6MS2 - chain A; structure by X-ray diffraction, 2.49 A resolution.

# Chain A
Molecule: Glycoside Hydrolase Family 43
Source organism: Bacillus licheniformis (strain ATCC 14580 / DSM 13 / JCM 2505 / NBRC 12200 / NCIMB 9375 / NRRL NRS-1264 / Gibson 46)
Reference sequence: Q65MB6 (Q65MB6_BACLD); numbering as in UniProt (aligned over 1-515)
Amino-acid sequence (538 residues; numbered -22 to 515; the number before each row is that of its first residue; numbers below 1 keep their minus sign (Met-22 is residue -22)):
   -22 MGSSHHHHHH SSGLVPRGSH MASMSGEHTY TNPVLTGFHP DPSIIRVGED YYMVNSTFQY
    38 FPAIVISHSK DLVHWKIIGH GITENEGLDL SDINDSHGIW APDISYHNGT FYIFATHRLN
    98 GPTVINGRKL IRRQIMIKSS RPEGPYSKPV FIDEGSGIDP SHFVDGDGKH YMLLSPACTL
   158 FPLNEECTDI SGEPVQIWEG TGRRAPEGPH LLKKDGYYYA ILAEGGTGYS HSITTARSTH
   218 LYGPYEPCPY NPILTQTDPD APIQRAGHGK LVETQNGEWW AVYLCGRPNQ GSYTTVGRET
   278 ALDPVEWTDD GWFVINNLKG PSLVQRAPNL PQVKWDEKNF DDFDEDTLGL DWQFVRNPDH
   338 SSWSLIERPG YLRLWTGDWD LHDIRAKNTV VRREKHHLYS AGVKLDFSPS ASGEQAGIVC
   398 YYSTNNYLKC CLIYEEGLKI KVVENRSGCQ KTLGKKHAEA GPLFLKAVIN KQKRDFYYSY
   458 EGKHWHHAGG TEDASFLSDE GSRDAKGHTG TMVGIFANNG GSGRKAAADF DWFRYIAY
Unresolved in the structure: -22 to 4
Sequence notes: initiating methionine (-22); expression tag (-21 to 0)
Metal / ion sites: Ca2+: Asp319, Gly347, Asp508

# Overview
The Ca2+ site is built by Asp319, Gly347 and Asp508.
Chain A is Glycoside Hydrolase Family 43 (Bacillus licheniformis (strain ATCC 14580 / DSM 13 / JCM 2505 / NBRC
12200 / NCIMB 9375 / NRRL NRS-1264 / Gibson 46)); the structure, Crystal structure of the GH43 BlXynB protein
from Bacillus licheniformis, was determined by X-ray diffraction (same publication as 6MS3).
